Entry 7AOR (electron microscopy, 3.50 A resolution); this record covers chains ad and 2 of the 57 polymer chains in the assembly.

# Chain ad
Molecule: mS51
Source organism: Trypanosoma cruzi (strain CL Brener)
UniProt: Q4DV41 (Q4DV41_TRYCC); residue numbers follow UniProt; this construct covers 1-810
Amino-acid sequence (810 residues; each row starts with the number of its first residue):
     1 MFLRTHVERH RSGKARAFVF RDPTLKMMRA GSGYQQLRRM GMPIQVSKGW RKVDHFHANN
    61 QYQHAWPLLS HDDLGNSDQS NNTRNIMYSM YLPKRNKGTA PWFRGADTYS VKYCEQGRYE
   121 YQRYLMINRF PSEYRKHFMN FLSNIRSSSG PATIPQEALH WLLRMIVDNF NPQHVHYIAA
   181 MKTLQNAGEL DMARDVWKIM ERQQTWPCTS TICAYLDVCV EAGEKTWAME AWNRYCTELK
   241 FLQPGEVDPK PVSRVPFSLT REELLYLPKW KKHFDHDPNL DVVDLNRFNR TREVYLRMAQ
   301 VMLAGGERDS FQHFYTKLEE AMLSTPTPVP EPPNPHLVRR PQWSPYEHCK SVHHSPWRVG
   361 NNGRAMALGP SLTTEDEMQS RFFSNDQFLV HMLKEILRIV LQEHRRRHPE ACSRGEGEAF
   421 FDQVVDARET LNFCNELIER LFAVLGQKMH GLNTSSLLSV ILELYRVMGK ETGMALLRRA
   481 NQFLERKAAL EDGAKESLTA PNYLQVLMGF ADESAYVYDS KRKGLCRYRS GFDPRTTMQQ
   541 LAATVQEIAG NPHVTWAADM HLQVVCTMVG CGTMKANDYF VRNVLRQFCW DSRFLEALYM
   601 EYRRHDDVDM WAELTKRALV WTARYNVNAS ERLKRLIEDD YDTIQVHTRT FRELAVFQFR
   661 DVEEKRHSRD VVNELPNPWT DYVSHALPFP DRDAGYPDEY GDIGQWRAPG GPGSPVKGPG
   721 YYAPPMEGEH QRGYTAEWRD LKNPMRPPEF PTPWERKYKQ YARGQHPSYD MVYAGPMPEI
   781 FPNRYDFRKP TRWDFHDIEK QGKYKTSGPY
Unresolved in the structure: 1-9

# Chain 2
Molecule: 8129-nt RNA strand
Source organism: Trypanosoma cruzi (strain CL Brener)
Sequence (8129 nucleotides; numbered -2588 to 5540; the number before each row is that of its first residue; numbers below 1 keep their minus sign (U-2588 is residue -2588)):
 -2588 UUUAAUGGGU AAUUUUAAAG CAAGUAAUUA UGAAUUAGGA UAAGAACAGA AUUCCUCAAG
 -2528 UCCCUAAUUG CGAUUAUUUG UUAAGAUCUU UUUGAGGAUA GAUCUAAAAU UACCAAGUCC
 -2468 AAUUUUUGUA UAUGGGCGGG CUAUGAAAAU AUAAAAUUAU AUAUUUUCUA GUUUGAUCGA
 -2408 AAAUGCUUUU CGAUUUGAAA AUUUAAAUUA AAUUUAAGUU UAAUUUUCAA UUUUCAAAAU
 -2348 UUGAAACAAU UUUGGAAUUU UGGUAGGUAU UUUAUUGAUA GGUUUAAAUC ACCGCUGUAU
 -2288 AAAUUUUGGU AGUAAAACUU UUUGUAAUAA UGCGUUUUUA UUAUCAGUUA UUUAUGGGUG
 -2228 UUUGUGAUUU AAAUGUAAUC AGUUUAGUAC AAAUCAUUUU UCUAAAUUAU UUUGAGUUUU
 -2168 GGGAUUUGGA GGUUUGAACU UGAAUUUAAA UUUAGUUUCA AGUCAAGUCG UAUAAAAAAC
 -2108 AUGGCAUUUU UUGUUGCUAU AAGUUUUUUA UAUAACUCUU UGAUUCGAAA UUAAAUUUAA
 -2048 AUUUAGGUUU UAGCUAUUUU AAAUUCCAAC UUGAAAUUUG UUUUGGGUUU UUAUAAUUGA
 -1988 GUUUUAAAUU UUAAAUCCAA AUUUAAAUAG GAUCUUCUUU ACUAAUGAAA AUAUUUUACA
 -1928 AAUCUUUUGC AAAAAUAUUU UAAUUUAGUA AGGAUGGUUG GUAUUUUAAA UUUCGGUUUA
 -1868 AUUUUUAAAA UUUUUUUAUU GACCAAACAU UUUCAAGGUU AGUGGGAAUA GCUAUGACUU
 -1808 UGGUUUAGAU UUAGUUUUAU CAUUGAAUUG UUAUGUAAAG GAUUUGUGGU UAUACAAUAU
 -1748 GUUUAUGUAU GUGUUUAUUA UAUGUACUCG AUUAGAGAAG CUAAACUUAA AUUCAAACCU
 -1688 CCAAUUUCCA AAACUUGAAA CAAUUUUUAG GUGAUUUAUU AAGAAUUGAU UUAAAAUUAU
 -1628 GAAUGUAUAA AUUUUGGUAG UAGGUUUUUU UUGUAAUAAU GUGUUUAUAA AUUGUAACUA
 -1568 AUCUGGUUUA AACUAUUUUU CUAAAUUAUU UUAGGUUUUU UUUGGGACAU GAGAGUUUAA
 -1508 AUUUGAAUUU ACUUUUAAGU UAUCAAUAAA AAACAUGUUU UUUGUGCUAU UAAAAUUUAU
 -1448 AUAAUCUUUU UGACGUCAAA UUUAAAUUUA GGUUUAUUCU AAUUCGAAAC UUUUUGGUUU
 -1388 UUUAAUAAAU AACUCCAAUA AAUCUAAAUU UUUUUAUAGA UCAAACAUUU UUAAGGUUGG
 -1328 UAGGCAUAGU UAUGACUUUC UAGUUUAAUU UAGUUUUAUU UAUUGAAUUG UUAUGUAAAG
 -1268 GAUUUGUGGU UGGGAAUGUU UAUGUUUAUG UUUAUUAUGU GUAUUUUAUU UAAUUAGAAA
 -1208 AGCUUUUAAA AAUUUAAAAU UUGUAAUCCA AAUUUUACCA AUUAAGAAGA AUAUUAUAAU
 -1148 AAUGGGUGUC UUAUAUUUUA AAUAAAUAUU UAAAUUCCGU GUAGUAAAUU UAUUAUUUGU
 -1088 AUUAUUUAUA UAAUAGGUGU AUUAUAUUUA AAUUUUAAAU UUGUUGUUUU AUAUUUAGAU
 -1028 ACAUAUUUAU AGAUUAAUAU AUUUAAAUAA UAUUUUAAAA UUUAUUGAAC UGUAAUUAUU
  -968 AGUUUAAUAU UUUUAGUUUG AUGUUGAAAU AUUUAAUUAA AGAUGUUACA GUUGUUCUAU
  -908 AUGUACCAAA UAAAUAUAGU AAGAUUAUUU UAGUUGAAUU AAUAAAUAAA UAUUUAUUUU
  -848 UCUUUGUAAA UAUUAUGAAC AAUUUAAAAA UUAAUCUGUU UAACUAAAAU GUUAUAUAUA
  -788 AUAAUCUAAG UUAAUUUGAA UAUUAAAAGU ACAAGUAUAA UUUGUAAUUC UAAAGUAUUU
  -728 UAAUGGUAUA UUUUUAGUAG GUAAAUGAAA AGUAUAAAUG GAUAUAACUU AAUAUUUAAU
  -668 AUUUGUUUAA UGAAAAGUAU UUUAUUAUUA UAUUGUAUAG UAUUAUUAUA GUGUAUAGUU
  -608 UUUUAAAAAU AUAAAAAUAU UGUUAAUAAA AUUAUCGUAU UUUAAGUGCG UUUAUUAAAU
  -548 GCGUUUGUCU AAGAUAAUUA UUUAAGAUUA UUCUUGUAAA UAUAUUUAAA UAUUAAUAAU
  -488 UCUUAAAAUA AAAAAAUAUC CUCAAUUGCA AUAUUAUUGU AGCAUAGUAA UUUGUUAACU
  -428 AAAUAUUAAA GUGUUCCAUA GAAAAUUUUU AAAUUACAAC AAAUAAAAUA AAGUAUGAAU
  -368 UAAUAUCAAA AUUUUAAUAA AAAUUAAAAA AUUAAAAUAG GGCAAGUCCU ACUCUCCUUU
  -308 ACAAAGAGAA CAUUAUGAUA UGUAAUUGUA UGUUUGAUUG GGGCAAUACU AUAUUUAUUU
  -248 AUAUAGCAUA AGAACUAUAU UCUUUGAAAU UAUAAAAGGU UCGAGCAGGU UAACAAGCAU
  -188 UAAAAAUAAA UGUGUUUCAU CGUCUACUUA UUACCAUGAU UGAUUGUUCA UCAAAAUAGU
  -128 AAUUCGUUAG UUGGGUUAAA AUCGUUGUAA AGCAGAUUUG UUUAUAUAUU UAAUUUUUAU
   -68 AAUUAAUAAU AAUUAAUAUA AGUACGCAAG GAUUGAUUAU UGAAAAAAGA AAGAAGAAUA
    -8 UAAUUUAUAU AAAUUAUGGU CAAUUGUUAG UAUUCAUAUU AAUUUUUUUA AAUGUUUUAU
    52 CAUUUUAUAA AGGUUUAUUU UUGAAAGAUU UUUUGUAUAA AAUUUUAGGA AUAGUUAAUA
   112 AUAAUUUAUA AUUUUGAUUA GAUUGUUUUG UUAAUGCUAU UAGAUGGGUG UGGAAAAAUA
   172 AAAAAAAUAA UUAAUAUAUA UCAAUAAUAA AUUAAAUUAA UCUAUUAGUC AGAAAUGGAU
   232 GCCAGCCGUU GCGGUAAUUU CUAUGCUUUU AAAUAUUAUA CAAUUAUCAU AUUAAAUUGU
   292 UAAGUGCUGA UUUAACCAAU AAAAAUAUAA AUAAUUUUUA UUUGUUUUUA AACACCAUUA
   352 GGUAUAUGCA AAUAUAAAAU UAUAGUAAUU AUAAAUUAUA UUAUAUUAUA UUUAUUCAUA
   412 UAAUUAAUAG GAUAAUAUUU GUAGUUUUUG AUACCAUGAU AAGGAUUAUA AAUUGAAAGU
   472 GUUAAUAUCA UAAUCAAAAU UUAUUAUUUA UAUUAAAUAU GUAUGUGUAG AUAAAAUAAG
   532 AAAUUAAAAA GGUAUUGUUG CCCACCAAUU UUUAUAAUAA AAAUAACGUG CAGUAAUUAA
   592 UAUAUUUAUA AAAAUAUAUU UUAGCUAAAU UAGAAUCAAU UUAAUAAUUU UAAGUUUUGG
   652 UUGAUUAAAA GAGGAGUUUU UGGAAGGUGG GGAUUUUCAU UUUGAUUUCC CAGAGAACCA
   712 GAGAGGCGGG AACCAGCGUU UUAUUUUUGG GGGAGAGCGG AGCGCGAGGA AAGCCCAUUU
   772 UGAGCAGGAG UUUUUCGGGG GGGAGGGGGC AUUUCUGGCG GAGAACAGAG AUUCUUGUUU
   832 CGGAAGGGGA GCAGGCCCGA CAGAUUUUUG CCAACGCAUU CAGGAGGGGA GCCUUAUUUG
   892 AAGUGCGCUU UCUUUCAAGA GGGGGAGAGA AGGGGAGAAG GGGAAGUGAG AAAUUUAGAA
   952 UUACACGGUG AAAUUAAAUU UUGACUAAAU UAAGGUUGCC CUCUUGUCGU CUCUAUCUCC
  1012 UCCCAACCCC UCUCCCCUUG GAUCCUUCCC CCCAAAACUC CUCGAUGUUU CUUCCCUACC
  1072 CAAAUCACUU CAGCGUUCCC CCGCUACCCA AUCAUCCUCC UACCAAACCC CCCGCCCCCU
  1132 UUACCCUCGC CCCCUCUCUC AAUCCAACUU CUCCUUUCUC AAUCCUCCUC CUCUCCCCAA
  1192 CCCUCUCCCC AAAAUUAAUU CCUCGUCUAA AAUUCCAUUU UGUUUAUAAA AAAAAUUAAG
  1252 UUGAUAUUAA UAUUAUUAAA UAUUCAAAAU UAUUUAUUAA UAUAAAGAAA GAAUAUUUUA
  1312 UUAGUAUAAU AUUAAUGUGU AUAAUGUUAA GUCAAAUUAA AAUGCCAGAU AUGUUAAAAA
  1372 ACAGGCUAUU GUAUUUAUCA AUAGACAAAA AAAUAUGUUU AAAUUUAAAU GUAUAUUUUU
  1432 GUAAUAUGGU UUUGUAAUGC ACAAAAUGAA UAAGGAACAU UUUUGUAUAU UAAUUUAUAU
  1492 GAUACAAAAA AACAUGACUA CAUGAUAAGU ACAAGAGGAG ACAGACGACA GUGUCCACAG
  1552 CACCCGUUUC AGCACAGUUG GAGGAGAGGG GAUAAGAUUU AUUGAUGAAA UUUGUGAUUU
  1612 GCAUCGUGGU ACAGAAAAGU UAUGUGAAUA UAAAAGUGUA GAACAAUGUC UUCCGAUUUC
  1672 GACAGGUUAG AAGAUGGGGA AGAGCAGGCA UUUUGGAGAA GGCGAGGGCG ACGGGCAAGC
  1732 GAAAGAUUUU GAAACUUUCC GAGAAGGGGG AACAGAGGGG UAAGGGGCUC CGGUUUAGAC
  1792 AGAGGAAUUU CGUUGACAAA GAGACAGAAG UUUUGGGGCG AGCAGGCUUU CAGGAAUGGA
  1852 UUCUUGAUGA GGGGGAGGGG AUUUUAAACA GGGAGGAGAG AGAGGGGAAU CGAUAGCGGC
  1912 UUUGGGGCAG AAAGAAUUGA UUAUUUAGAA GGGGGCCGCG AGGAGGGGAG AGUCGAAGGA
  1972 UUUUUGAUUU UUGUGAAGGA GAAGGAAGGG AGCAGAUUCG AACGGGAUAG CGAGAGGGAG
  2032 AAGCAAGGGG GGUUUUUGGG GGUUAAAAGG AAACCAGUUU UAGACCAAAG AAAGGGGGGG
  2092 GCCGGGAAUU CAGCUUUGUG GAACACCCCA AAGGGAUUUG AGGAAUUUUU GGGGGAGCUC
  2152 GACGGCGGGC GGAGCAUUAU UUGAGGAGGG CGGGAGCAGA AGGCUUUCUG AGGAAAGAGG
  2212 GGACCGAGAU CGAUGAAGGU UAUUUUUUGG UUAUUGAGGA UUGUUUAAAA UUGAAUAAAA
  2272 AGGCUUUUUG GAAGGGGAUU UUUGGGGGAC ACCGCCAGAG GAGGAGGGUU UUGGAAGAGU
  2332 UUGUUUUGAG AGGAGGUUUU GAGGGGAGGG GAGAGAGGGA ACGGGAGAGG AACGGACCAG
  2392 AGAGGAGAGU UGAGGAAGGC GGUUUUGAAG GAGAGGGGAG GCUUUCGGAC CAAGGGAAGG
  2452 AAGGGAGGUU AAGAAAAGGA AAAACAAUUU GUGAGGGAGA AGGGUUUUUG GAGGGGUUUU
  2512 GGGAAGAGAG GGGUUUUGGG GAAACCAGAU GAGAUUGUUU GCAGAAACAA AGGGGUUUUU
  2572 GGGCAAAGGA AUACAAUUUG CAGAGGGGGG AGAGCGGAAG GAGGAACACG GGAGGGAAGA
  2632 CAGGAUUUAG GAAGCGAGAG AGAGGAGAGG GGAAAGGGUU UAGUUGGAAU GAAGAGGUAG
  2692 UUUGUAGGAA GUUAAGAAUA AUGGUUAUAA AUUUUAUAUA AAAGCGGAGA AAAAAGAAAG
  2752 GGUCUUUUAA UGUCAGGUUG UUUAUAUAGA AUAUAUGGGG UAGGUUUUAG UUUAGGAUUU
  2812 UUUAUAGCAU UGCAAAUAAU UUGUGGAGUG UGUUUAGCUU GAUUAUUUUU UAGUUGUUUU
  2872 AUUUGUUCAA AUUGAUAUUU UGUAUUAUUU UUAUGAGAUU UUGAUUUGGG UUUUGUGAUA
  2932 AGAAGUGUAC AUAUAUGUUU UACAUCUUUA UUAUAUUUAC UAUUAUAUAU CCAUAUAUUU
  2992 AAGUCAAUAA CGUUAAUAAU AUUGUUUGAC ACACAUAUAU UAGUAUGAUU UAUAGGUUUU
  3052 AUAUUGUUUG UAUUUAUAAU AAUAAUAGCU UUUAUAGGAU AUGUACUGCC UUGUACAAUG
  3112 AUGUCAUACU GAGGUUUAAC GGUGUUUAGU AAUAUUAUAG CAACAGUACC AAUUUUAGGU
  3172 AUAUGAUUAU GUUAUUGAAU UUGGGGAAGU GAAUUUAUAA ACGAUUUUAC AUUAUUAAAG
  3232 UUACAUGUAU UACAUGUGUU AUUACCAUUU AUAUUACUAA UAAUAUUAAU UUUACAUUUA
  3292 UUUUGUCUAC AUUAUUUUAU GAGUUCUGAU GCAUUUUGUG AUAGGUUUGC AUUUUAUUGU
  3352 GAAAGAUUAA GUUUUUGUAU GUGGUUUUAU UUGAGAGAUA UGUUUUUAGC AUUUUCAAUA
  3412 UUAUUAUGUA UGAUGUAUGU UAUAUUUAUA AAUUGGUAUU UUGUAUUUCA UGAGGAAUCU
  3472 UGAGUUAUAG UAGAUACACU AAAAACAUCA GAUAAAAUAU UACCAGAAUG AUUUUUUUUG
  3532 UAUUUAUUCG GUUUUUUAAA GGCAAUCCCA GAUAAGUUUA UGGGUUUGUU UUUAAUGGUU
  3592 AUUUUAUUAU UCUCAUUAUU UUUAUUUAUA UUGAAUUGUA UAUUAUGAUU UGUGUAUUGU
  3652 AGAAGUUCAU UAUUAUGAUU AACAUAUUCG UUAAUAUUAU UUUAUAGUAU AUGAAUGAGU
  3712 GGUUUUUUAG CAUUAUAUGU AGUAUUAGCA UAUCCAAUAU GAAUGGAAUU ACAAUACUGA
  3772 GUAUUAUUAU UAUUUUUGUU GAUAGUGUGU AGGUUAGAUU AGUUUAGAAU AAAAAAAUAA
  3832 GUAUUUUGAU AUUAUUAAAG UAAAAGAGGA AUUUUGGGCG GAAGAGAAGG AGACAGGAGA
  3892 GGAAAUGAAG GAGAAAGGUU UUGAGAGGGG GGUUUUUUGA GGGGAGGAAA AAGAAUUUUG
  3952 AAUUUGAACU AUUUGUUUAA GUUAUGGGAG AGAAGCAAGG AGGAGAAAAG UAGGGGAAUU
  4012 UUGAGGAGAU UCUUGGGGAG AGGCGGGCGG GCGACGGCGG UUUUGAAAAC ACCCAUUUUU
  4072 AGGAGGAUAA GAGGGGAGAA AAGGGGAAAU GGAAUUGGGA AUUGCCUUUG CCAAACUUUU
  4132 AGAAGAAAGA GCAGGAAAGG UUAGGGGGAG GAGAGAAGAA AGGGAAAGUU GUGAUUUUGG
  4192 AGUUAUAGAA UAAGAUCAAA UAAGUUAAUA AUAUCAAAGA AAAGUAUAUA UACGCUAGAA
  4252 CAAAUGAAGA AUAAUAAAUU UUUAAUAUUG AUAAAAGAUA AUUUUACAAC UCAAAAACCA
  4312 AGAAAUUGAU AAGAAAAAAU AAAUAUAUUA ACAAUUAAUC UAAAAUAAAA AAUAUAAAUG
  4372 AUAAUAAGUC AUAUUAUAAA GAAAAAGCCA AUACAAAUAC AAAGGUAACU UAGUUGUAAU
  4432 AAUAGACAGA AAACUUUGAU AAAAAAUCCA AAUACAAUUG GAAUAGCUCC AAUGCAAAGA
  4492 AAGAGACAUG CAAGUAGUAA ACUUAUUAAA AAGUUAUUAA AAAAAGAAAA AAAUAUGAAG
  4552 UUGAUUAAAA AAUAGUUUUC AUUGUAUUUA AAGUCAAAAA UAUUAUAUAU AAUAAAAAAA
  4612 UAGUAUAUAA UAAUAAGUAA UACUAAACUU AUACUAUAAA UUAAGUGAAA AUUUAAAUAU
  4672 AAAUAAAAGA UAUAAUUUUU UGUUGAAAUA AAUAUUAGGA AUAAAAAGCA AAAAUUAUUC
  4732 ACACUUAACA CAAAUAGUAA ACUAACGAUA GCAAAGCUGU UUAAUCCAAU UAAAACGCAU
  4792 GUACAAGAUU GAAAUAAUAG AAGUUUGAUG AAUAAAAUAU AAAAAUAAAU GAAGCUAAUU
  4852 AGUAGAAUUA UUAAUAUAAA ACAAAACAAA AUAUAAAAAG UUAACAUAUA AAUAAAAAUA
  4912 AAGACACCAA GUCUAAUAUA AAGUUGCUCC AUAAACAAAA UUAAAAAGGC GAUGUAUAAU
  4972 UUGAAUAAAA UUAAUAAUGU GUAAAAUAGG CAUAAAAUUC CAAGUCAUUC UUCAUCAAAA
  5032 ACUAAAAAAC AAAAAUCACA UAGGAAAAAA CAGUAGUUUA AUAUCAUAAA AUAUAAUAAU
  5092 AUAAAUAAUA AUAUAAAAUU UAUUAAGUUU AACAUGUAGU AAUAUCAUAG AACUAAAAUU
  5152 UUAUAUCCAA AUCUACUGGA CAUUAAUAAU AAAAAGAGCA AUAAGCUAAA UAUUUCAAAG
  5212 AGGAUUGAUA UAAUAAUAAU AUGAUUAAUA AAUAUAAAUA AGAAUAUAAU AAUGUAUUGA
  5272 AUAAUAAUAA UAAUGAAUAA AAAUCUGGUA UCGAAUGAUA GAAAGCAAAA AAAUAAUGUA
  5332 AAGCAAAAUA AGAAUAAGAG UAUAAAGAUG AAACAAAUAU AAGAAUCUAA UAAUGUUAUU
  5392 CAAAAUAGGU UAAUAAUUAA UAAUCAGAGU AAAUCAAAGC UUAGUAAUGU UAGUGUAGUA
  5452 UAAUCACAUA AGAUAAUAAA GCUGUAGAUA AUAAGAAAUA UAAAUAUGUG UAUGAUAUAU
  5512 AAAAACAAGG AUUUUUUGGG GGUUUAGGG
Unresolved in the structure: -2588 to 0, 395-537, 614-5540

# How chain ad and chain 2 interact
Residue-residue contacts (92):
  His10(ad) - A23(2)  sugar contact
  His10(ad) - U24(2)  hydrogen bond to the base
  His10(ad) - A370(2)  sugar contact
  Arg11(ad) - U278(2)  salt bridge to the phosphate
  Arg11(ad) - C279(2)  phosphate contact
  Ser12(ad) - A370(2)  phosphate contact
  Ser12(ad) - U371(2)  phosphate contact
  Gly13(ad) - A370(2)  sugar contact
  Lys14(ad) - U24(2)  sugar contact
  Lys14(ad) - U25(2)  salt bridge to the phosphate
  Lys14(ad) - C272(2)  hydrogen bond to the sugar
  Lys14(ad) - A369(2)  sugar contact
  Lys14(ad) - A370(2)  sugar contact
  Ala15(ad) - U25(2)  phosphate contact
  Ala15(ad) - C272(2)  hydrogen bond to the sugar
  Ala15(ad) - A273(2)  sugar contact
  Ala15(ad) - A277(2)  base contact
  Arg16(ad) - U24(2)  salt bridge to the phosphate
  Arg16(ad) - U25(2)  phosphate contact
  Ala17(ad) - A273(2)  sugar contact
  Phe18(ad) - A274(2)  phosphate contact
  Arg21(ad) - A273(2)  salt bridge to the phosphate
  Arg21(ad) - A274(2)  salt bridge to the phosphate
  Pro23(ad) - A13(2)  base contact
  Pro23(ad) - A14(2)  base contact
  Pro23(ad) - U15(2)  base contact
  Thr24(ad) - A13(2)  base contact
  Lys26(ad) - U146(2)  base contact
  Met27(ad) - A13(2)  base contact
  Ala30(ad) - A145(2)  sugar contact
  Ala30(ad) - U146(2)  base contact
  Gly33(ad) - U146(2)  phosphate contact
  Gly33(ad) - G147(2)  phosphate contact
  Tyr34(ad) - U146(2)  phosphate contact
  Tyr34(ad) - G147(2)  hydrogen bond to the phosphate
  Gln35(ad) - U146(2)  phosphate contact
  Gln36(ad) - U146(2)  phosphate contact
  Arg38(ad) - U138(2)  sugar contact
  Gln45(ad) - U138(2)  hydrogen bond to the base
  Val46(ad) - U137(2)  base contact
  Val46(ad) - U138(2)  phosphate contact
  Ser47(ad) - U138(2)  hydrogen bond to the phosphate
  Gly49(ad) - U139(2)  base contact
  Trp50(ad) - U138(2)  base contact
  Trp50(ad) - U139(2)  base contact
  Arg51(ad) - U139(2)  base contact
  Arg51(ad) - U152(2)  base contact
  Lys52(ad) - U138(2)  hydrogen bond to the base
  Phe56(ad) - A195(2)  stacking on the base
  His57(ad) - A195(2)  salt bridge to the phosphate
  Gly75(ad) - U199(2)  base contact
  Arg95(ad) - C12(2)  hydrogen bond to the sugar
  Arg95(ad) - A13(2)  hydrogen bond to the phosphate
  Arg95(ad) - A14(2)  salt bridge to the phosphate
  Asn96(ad) - U143(2)  phosphate contact
  Lys97(ad) - U31(2)  hydrogen bond to the sugar
  Lys97(ad) - A32(2)  salt bridge to the phosphate
  Lys97(ad) - U142(2)  salt bridge to the phosphate
  Ala100(ad) - C12(2)  base contact
  Pro101(ad) - C12(2)  hydrogen bond to the base
  Thr108(ad) - U11(2)  hydrogen bond to the sugar
  Tyr109(ad) - U11(2)  base contact
  Ser110(ad) - G10(2)  sugar contact
  Lys112(ad) - G10(2)  base contact
  Met139(ad) - G86(2)  sugar contact
  Asn140(ad) - G86(2)  hydrogen bond to the base
  Asn140(ad) - U87(2)  sugar contact
  Ser143(ad) - U85(2)  base contact
  Ser149(ad) - A79(2)  base contact
  Pro151(ad) - A79(2)  base contact
  Pro151(ad) - U80(2)  base contact
  Ala152(ad) - A79(2)  base contact
  Arg339(ad) - U85(2)  hydrogen bond to the base
  Arg339(ad) - G86(2)  sugar contact
  Tyr346(ad) - U83(2)  sugar contact
  Cys349(ad) - U83(2)  sugar contact
  Asn361(ad) - U82(2)  sugar contact
  Gly363(ad) - U83(2)  sugar contact
  Asn626(ad) - U81(2)  sugar contact
  Asn628(ad) - U81(2)  phosphate contact
  Gln705(ad) - U11(2)  hydrogen bond to the sugar
  Trp706(ad) - C12(2)  phosphate contact
  Arg707(ad) - G10(2)  sugar contact
  Ala708(ad) - G10(2)  base contact
  Gly711(ad) - G10(2)  base contact
  Tyr758(ad) - U6(2)  base contact
  Tyr761(ad) - U6(2)  stacking on the base
  Tyr761(ad) - A7(2)  phosphate contact
  Asp770(ad) - A7(2)  hydrogen bond to the base
  Met771(ad) - A7(2)  sugar contact
  Lys803(ad) - U258(2)  salt bridge to the phosphate
  Lys803(ad) - U259(2)  salt bridge to the phosphate
Interface residues without a listed pair, chain ad (75 interface residues in all): Arg29, Ser32, Ile44, Asp107, Lys136, Gly150, Gln342, Gly710, Ala762, Gly764, Ser768, Val772, Tyr804
Interface residues without a listed pair, chain 2 (48 interface residues in all): A92, A93, G141, A144, A368

# In short
Chain ad and chain 2 form an interface of 75 and 48 residues respectively, with 16 hydrogen bonds, 11 salt
bridges and 2 aromatic stacking contacts. Among the polar pairs are His10(ad)-U24(2), Gln45(ad)-U138(2) and
Lys52(ad)-U138(2).
Chain ad is mS51 and chain 2 is an 8129-nt RNA strand, both from Trypanosoma cruzi (strain CL Brener); the
structure, mt-SSU from Trypanosoma cruzi in complex with mt-IF-3, was determined by electron microscopy (same
publication as 7ANE, 7AIH and 7AM2).
